Entry 8JBF (electron microscopy, 3.00 A resolution); this record covers chains D and C of the 6 polymer chains in the assembly.

[Chain D]
Name: Guanine nucleotide-binding protein G(I)/G(S)/G(T) subunit beta-1
Organism: Rattus norvegicus
Reference sequence: P54311 (GBB1_RAT); numbering as in UniProt (aligned over 2-340)
Sequence (377 residues; numbered -10 to 366; the number before each row is that of its first residue; numbers below 1 keep their minus sign (His-10 is residue -10)):
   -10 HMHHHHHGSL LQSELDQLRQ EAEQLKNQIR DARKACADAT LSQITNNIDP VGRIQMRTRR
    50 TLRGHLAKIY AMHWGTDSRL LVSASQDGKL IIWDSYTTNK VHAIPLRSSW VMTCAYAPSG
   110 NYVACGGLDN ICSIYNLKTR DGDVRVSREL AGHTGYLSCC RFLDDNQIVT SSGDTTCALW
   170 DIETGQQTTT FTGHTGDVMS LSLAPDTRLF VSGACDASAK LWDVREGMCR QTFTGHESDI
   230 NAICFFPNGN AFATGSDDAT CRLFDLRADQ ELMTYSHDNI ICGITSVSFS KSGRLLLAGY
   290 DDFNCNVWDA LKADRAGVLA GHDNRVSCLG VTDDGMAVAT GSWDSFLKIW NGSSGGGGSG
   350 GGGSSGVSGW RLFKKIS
Unresolved in the structure: -10 to 2, 341-366
Sequence notes: expression tag (-10 to 1, 341-366); conflict Asp130 (Glu in P54311), Asp132 (Asn in P54311)
UniProt features mapped onto this chain:
  - modified residue: Ser2 (N-acetylserine), His266 (Phosphohistidine)

[Chain C]
Name: Guanine nucleotide-binding protein Gq subunit alpha
Organism: Homo sapiens
Sequence (361 residues; numbered 1 to 361; the number before each row is that of its first residue):
     1 MGCTLSAEDK AAVERSKMIE KQLQKDKQVY RRTLRLLLLG ADNSGKSTIV KQMRIYHVNG
    61 YSEEECKQYK AVVYSNTIQS IIAIIRAMGR LKIDFGDSAR ADDARQLFVL AGAAEEGFMT
   121 AELAGVIKRL WKDSGVQACF NRSREYQLND SAAYYLNDLD RIAQPNYIPT QQDVLRTRVK
   181 TSGIFETKFQ VDKVNFHMFD VGAQRDERRK WIQCFNDVTA IIFVVDSSDY NRLQEALNDF
   241 DSIWNNRWLR TISVILFLNK QDLLAEKVLA GKSKIEDYFP EFARYTTPED ATPEPGEDPR
   301 VTRAKYFIRK EFVDISTASG DGRHICYPHF TCAVDTENAR RIFNDCKDII LQMNLREYNL
   361 V
Unresolved in the structure: 1-6, 55-180

[How chain D and chain C interact]
Pairs across the interface - 59 pairs, chain D then chain C:
  Gly53(D) with Leu23(C)
  Leu55(D) with Leu23(C); Asp26(C); Lys27(C); Tyr30(C), hydrophobic
  Ala56(D) with Tyr30(C)
  Lys57(D) with Gln213(C), hydrogen bond (side chain-backbone); Cys214(C), hydrogen bond (side chain-backbone); Asn216(C), hydrogen bond (side chain-backbone)
  Tyr59(D) with Gln213(C), hydrogen bond (side chain-backbone); Cys214(C)
  Gln75(D) with Cys214(C)
  Lys78(D) with Leu23(C); Asp26(C), salt bridge
  Asn88(D) with Ala12(C); Val13(C); Ser16(C)
  Lys89(D) with Ser16(C), hydrogen bond (backbone-side chain); Ile19(C); Glu20(C), salt bridge; Leu23(C)
  Val90(D) with Arg15(C), hydrogen bond (backbone-side chain); Ile19(C)
  His91(D) with Arg15(C)
  Ala92(D) with Ile19(C), hydrophobic
  Trp99(D) with Phe199(C); Cys214(C); Phe215(C), hydrophobic
  Met101(D) with Cys214(C), hydrophobic
  Leu117(D) with Gly183(C); Ile184(C); Gln204(C); Trp211(C), hydrophobic; Phe215(C), hydrophobic
  Asp118(D) with Gly183(C)
  Asn119(D) with Thr181(C), hydrogen bond (side chain-backbone); Gly183(C); Ala203(C), hydrogen bond (side chain-backbone); Gln204(C)
  His142(D) with Thr181(C), hydrogen bond (backbone-side chain)
  Thr143(D) with Thr181(C); Ala203(C)
  Tyr145(D) with Gln204(C); Lys210(C); Trp211(C)
  Gly162(D) with Arg205(C), hydrogen bond (backbone-side chain)
  Asp186(D) with Arg205(C), salt bridge; Lys210(C)
  Met188(D) with Lys210(C)
  Cys204(D) with Arg209(C), hydrogen bond (backbone-side chain); Lys210(C)
  Asp228(D) with Arg209(C), salt bridge; Lys210(C)
  Asn230(D) with Lys210(C), hydrogen bond
  Asp246(D) with Lys210(C), salt bridge
  Arg314(D) with Gln213(C), hydrogen bond; Trp248(C)
  Trp332(D) with Gln213(C); Asn216(C)
Also at the interface, not in a pair above, chain D (38 interface residues in all): Arg52, Asp76, Ile80, Thr87, Ser97, Gly144, Asp163, Thr164, Gly185
Also at the interface, not in a pair above, chain C (27 interface residues in all): Ser182, Glu207

[Overview]
38 residues of chain D and 27 residues of chain C are in contact; the contacts include 13 hydrogen bonds and 5
salt bridges. Polar pairs include Lys78(D)-Asp26(C), Lys89(D)-Glu20(C) and Asp186(D)-Arg205(C).
Here chain D is Guanine nucleotide-binding protein G(I)/G(S)/G(T) subunit beta-1 (Rattus norvegicus) and chain
C is Guanine nucleotide-binding protein Gq subunit alpha (Homo sapiens). Entry 8JBF (Senktide bound to active
human neurokinin 3 receptor in complex with Gq) was determined by electron microscopy.
